7D6C - chains 1 and F of the 3 polymer chains in the assembly; structure by X-ray diffraction, 2.89 A resolution.

[Chain 1]
Protein: Carbon dioxide concentrating mechanism protein CcmM
Source organism: Synechococcus elongatus (strain PCC 7942 / FACHB-805)
Reference sequence: Q03513 (CCMM_SYNE7); numbering as in UniProt (aligned over 1-209)
Amino-acid sequence (218 residues; numbered -8 to 209; the number before each row is that of its first residue; numbers below 1 keep their minus sign (Met-8 is residue -8)):
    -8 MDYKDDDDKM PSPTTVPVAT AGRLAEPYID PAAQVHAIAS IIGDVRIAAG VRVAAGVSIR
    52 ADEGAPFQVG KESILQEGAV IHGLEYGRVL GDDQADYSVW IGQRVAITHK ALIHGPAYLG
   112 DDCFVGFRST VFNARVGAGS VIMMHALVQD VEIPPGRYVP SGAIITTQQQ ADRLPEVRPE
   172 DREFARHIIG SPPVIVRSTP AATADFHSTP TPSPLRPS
Not modelled in the structure: -8 to 15, 183-209
Differences from the reference sequence: initiating methionine (-8); expression tag (-7 to 0)
From the paper describing this entry:
  - catalytic residues: His73, His100, His105 (citing earlier work)

[Chain F]
Protein: Carboxysome assembly protein CcmN
Source organism: Synechococcus elongatus (strain PCC 7942 / FACHB-805)
Reference sequence: P46204 (CCMN_SYNE7); residue numbers follow UniProt; this construct covers 1-118
Amino-acid sequence (122 residues; each row starts with the number of its first residue; numbers below 1 keep their minus sign (Phe-3 is residue -3)):
    -3 FQSNMHLPPL EPPISDRYFA SGEVTIAADV VIAPGVLLIA EADSRIEIAS GVCIGLGSVI
    57 HARGGAIIIQ AGALLAAGVL IVGQSIVGRQ ACLGASTTLV NTSIEAGGVT APGSLLSAET
   117 PP
Not modelled in the structure: 118
Differences from the reference sequence: linker (-3 to 0)

[Chain 1 / chain F interface]
Pairs across the interface - 43 pairs, chain 1 then chain F:
  His27(1) with Phe15(F)
  Ala46(1) with Phe15(F), hydrophobic
  Gly47(1) with Leu33(F)
  Gln67(1) with Arg59(F)
  Glu68(1) with Ile35(F)
  Gly69(1) with Leu33(F)
  His73(1) with Glu7(F), salt bridge
  His100(1) with His57(F), hydrogen bond; Leu76(F); Val78(F)
  Lys101(1) with Pro4(F); Gly53(F), hydrogen bond (side chain-backbone); Gly74(F)
  Leu103(1) with Pro5(F)
  Phe118(1) with Leu76(F), hydrophobic; Val78(F), hydrophobic
  Arg119(1) with Leu3(F); Pro4(F); Gly74(F), hydrogen bond (side chain-backbone); Leu76(F); Ser92(F), hydrogen bond (side chain-backbone); Thr93(F), hydrogen bond (side chain-backbone); Thr94(F), hydrogen bond
  Thr121(1) with His2(F); Pro4(F)
  Met135(1) with Leu111(F), hydrophobic; Ser113(F)
  His136(1) with His2(F), hydrogen bond (backbone-side chain); Leu3(F); Ser92(F); Thr94(F), hydrogen bond; Gly109(F), hydrogen bond (side chain-backbone); Ser110(F); Leu111(F)
  Leu138(1) with Phe-3(F), hydrophobic; His2(F)
  Gln140(1) with Phe-3(F)
  Ser152(1) with Leu111(F)
  Ile155(1) with His2(F)
  Phe175(1) with Ser113(F)
  Ile179(1) with Arg59(F), hydrogen bond (backbone-side chain)
  Ile180(1) with Arg59(F)
  Gly181(1) with Arg59(F)
Other interface residues (no listed pair), chain 1 (27 interface residues in all): Ile29, Ser31, Ala137, His178
Other interface residues (no listed pair), chain F (27 interface residues in all): Ile10, Val55, Val75, Val96, Glu115
From the paper, about this interface:
  - pairs named by the authors: Arg119(1)-Gly74(F) (hydrogen bond)

[In short]
The chain 1/chain F interface involves 27 residues from each chain, with 10 hydrogen bonds and 1 salt bridge.
Polar contacts include His73(1)-Glu7(F), His100(1)-His57(F) and Lys101(1)-Gly53(F). The paper describes a
hydrogen bond between Arg119(1) and Gly74(F). From the paper: catalytic residues His73(1), His100(1) and
His105(1).
Chain 1 is Carbon dioxide concentrating mechanism protein CcmM and chain F is Carboxysome assembly protein
CcmN, both from Synechococcus elongatus (strain PCC 7942 / FACHB-805); the structure, Crystal structure of
CcmM N-terminal domain in complex with CcmN, was determined by X-ray diffraction.
